3WYI - chain A; structure by X-ray diffraction, 2.00 A resolution.

[Chain A]
Name: Isoprenyl transferase
Organism: Staphylococcus aureus
Notes: EC 2.5.1.-
UniProt: W8UYA6 (W8UYA6_STAAU); numbering as in UniProt (aligned over 1-256)
Amino-acid sequence (256 residues; each row starts with the number of its first residue):
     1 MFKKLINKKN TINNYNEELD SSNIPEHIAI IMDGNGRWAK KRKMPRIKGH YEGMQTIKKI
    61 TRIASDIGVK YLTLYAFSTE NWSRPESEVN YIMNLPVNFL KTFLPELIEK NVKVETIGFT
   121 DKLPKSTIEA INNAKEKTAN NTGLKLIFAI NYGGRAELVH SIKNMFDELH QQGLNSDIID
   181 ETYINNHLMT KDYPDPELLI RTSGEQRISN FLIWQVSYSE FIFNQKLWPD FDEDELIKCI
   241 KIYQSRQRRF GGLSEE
Unresolved in the structure: 1-16, 248-256
Ion coordination: Mg2+ near Glu168 (its only coordinating residue here)

[Summary]
Chain A is Isoprenyl transferase (Staphylococcus aureus); the structure, Structure of S. aureus undecaprenyl
diphosphate synthase, was determined by X-ray diffraction together with 3WYJ, 4U82, 4U8A, 4U8B and 4U8C from
the same study.
